Entry 3QUK (X-ray diffraction, 2.41 A resolution); this record covers chains A and B of the 3 polymer chains in the assembly.

== Chain A ==
Name: H-2 class I histocompatibility antigen, D-B alpha chain
From: Mus musculus
UniProtKB: P01899 (HA11_MOUSE); residues 1-276 here correspond to UniProt positions 25-300 (UniProt number = residue number + 24)
Sequence (276 residues; row label = number of the first residue in the row):
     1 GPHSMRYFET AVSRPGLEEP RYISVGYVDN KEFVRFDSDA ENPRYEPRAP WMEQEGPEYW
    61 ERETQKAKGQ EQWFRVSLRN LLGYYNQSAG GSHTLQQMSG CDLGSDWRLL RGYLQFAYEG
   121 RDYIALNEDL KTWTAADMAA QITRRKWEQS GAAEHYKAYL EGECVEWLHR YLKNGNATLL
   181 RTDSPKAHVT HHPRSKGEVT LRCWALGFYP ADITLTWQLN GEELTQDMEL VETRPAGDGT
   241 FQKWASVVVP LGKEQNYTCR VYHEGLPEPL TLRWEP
Disordered / not traced: 177-180, 195-197, 219-220, 224-227, 276
Disulfides: Cys101-Cys164, Cys203-Cys259

== Chain B ==
Name: Beta-2-microglobulin
From: Mus musculus
UniProtKB: P01887 (B2MG_MOUSE); residues 1-99 here correspond to UniProt positions 21-119 (UniProt number = residue number + 20)
Sequence (99 residues; numbered 1 to 99; the number before each row is that of its first residue):
     1 IQKTPQIQVY SRHPPENGKP NILNCYVTQF HPPHIEIQML KNGKKIPKVE MSDMSFSKDW
    61 SFYILAHTEF TPTETDTYAC RVKHDSMAEP KTVYWDRDM
Differences from the reference sequence: variant Asp85 (Ala105 in P01887)
Disulfides: Cys25-Cys80

== How chain A and chain B interact ==
Contacting residue pairs (50; chain A residue first):
  Phe8(A) with Phe56(B)
  Glu9(A) with Phe56(B)
  Thr10(A) with Phe56(B)
  Arg14(A) with His34(B)
  Arg35(A) with Asp53(B), salt bridge; Met54(B), hydrogen bond (side chain-backbone)
  Arg48(A) with Asp53(B), salt bridge
  Thr94(A) with His31(B); Pro33(B); Phe62(B)
  Gln96(A) with Phe56(B); Trp60(B), hydrogen bond (side chain-backbone); Phe62(B)
  Gln97(A) with Phe56(B); Trp60(B)
  Met98(A) with Phe56(B), hydrophobic; Lys58(B); Trp60(B), hydrophobic
  Gln115(A) with Trp60(B)
  Phe116(A) with Trp60(B)
  Ala117(A) with Trp60(B), hydrophobic
  Glu119(A) with His31(B)
  Gly120(A) with Lys3(B), hydrogen bond (backbone-side chain); His31(B); Trp60(B)
  Arg121(A) with Ile1(B)
  Asp122(A) with Trp60(B), hydrogen bond
  His192(A) with Asp98(B), salt bridge
  Arg202(A) with Asp98(B), hydrogen bond (side chain-backbone); Met99(B)
  Trp204(A) with Asp98(B); Met99(B)
  Val231(A) with Gln8(B)
  Glu232(A) with Gln8(B), hydrogen bond (backbone-side chain)
  Thr233(A) with Tyr26(B)
  Arg234(A) with Gln8(B), hydrogen bond; Tyr10(B); Tyr26(B); Met99(B), hydrogen bond (side chain-backbone)
  Pro235(A) with Tyr10(B), hydrogen bond (backbone-side chain); Asn24(B); Tyr26(B); Leu65(B), hydrophobic
  Ala236(A) with Arg12(B), hydrogen bond (backbone-side chain); Asn24(B), hydrogen bond (backbone-side chain)
  Gly237(A) with Arg12(B), hydrogen bond (backbone-side chain)
  Gln242(A) with Tyr10(B); Ser11(B), hydrogen bond (side chain-backbone); Arg12(B), hydrogen bond (side chain-backbone)
  Trp244(A) with Met99(B), hydrogen bond (side chain-backbone)
Other interface residues (no listed pair), chain A (34 interface residues in all): Val12, Tyr27, Asn30, Glu229, Asp238
Other interface residues (no listed pair), chain B (23 interface residues in all): Ser55, Ser57, Asp59

== In short ==
Chain A and chain B form an interface of 34 and 23 residues respectively; the contacts include 15 hydrogen
bonds and 3 salt bridges. Among the polar pairs are Arg35(A)-Asp53(B), Arg48(A)-Asp53(B) and
His192(A)-Asp98(B).
Chain A is H-2 class I histocompatibility antigen, D-B alpha chain and chain B is Beta-2-microglobulin, both
from Mus musculus; the structure, Crystal structures of the murine class I major histocompatibility complex
H-2Db in complex with LCMV-derived gp33 ..., was determined by X-ray diffraction (same publication as 3QUL).
